Entry 2A68 (X-ray diffraction, 2.50 A resolution); this record covers chains D and F of the 6 polymer chains in the assembly.

Chain D:
Name: DNA-directed RNA polymerase beta' chain
Source organism: Thermus thermophilus
Notes: EC 2.7.7.6
UniProt: Q8RQE8 (RPOC_THET8); residues 1-1524 here = UniProt positions 1-1524
Sequence (1524 residues; numbered 1 to 1524; the number before each row is that of its first residue):
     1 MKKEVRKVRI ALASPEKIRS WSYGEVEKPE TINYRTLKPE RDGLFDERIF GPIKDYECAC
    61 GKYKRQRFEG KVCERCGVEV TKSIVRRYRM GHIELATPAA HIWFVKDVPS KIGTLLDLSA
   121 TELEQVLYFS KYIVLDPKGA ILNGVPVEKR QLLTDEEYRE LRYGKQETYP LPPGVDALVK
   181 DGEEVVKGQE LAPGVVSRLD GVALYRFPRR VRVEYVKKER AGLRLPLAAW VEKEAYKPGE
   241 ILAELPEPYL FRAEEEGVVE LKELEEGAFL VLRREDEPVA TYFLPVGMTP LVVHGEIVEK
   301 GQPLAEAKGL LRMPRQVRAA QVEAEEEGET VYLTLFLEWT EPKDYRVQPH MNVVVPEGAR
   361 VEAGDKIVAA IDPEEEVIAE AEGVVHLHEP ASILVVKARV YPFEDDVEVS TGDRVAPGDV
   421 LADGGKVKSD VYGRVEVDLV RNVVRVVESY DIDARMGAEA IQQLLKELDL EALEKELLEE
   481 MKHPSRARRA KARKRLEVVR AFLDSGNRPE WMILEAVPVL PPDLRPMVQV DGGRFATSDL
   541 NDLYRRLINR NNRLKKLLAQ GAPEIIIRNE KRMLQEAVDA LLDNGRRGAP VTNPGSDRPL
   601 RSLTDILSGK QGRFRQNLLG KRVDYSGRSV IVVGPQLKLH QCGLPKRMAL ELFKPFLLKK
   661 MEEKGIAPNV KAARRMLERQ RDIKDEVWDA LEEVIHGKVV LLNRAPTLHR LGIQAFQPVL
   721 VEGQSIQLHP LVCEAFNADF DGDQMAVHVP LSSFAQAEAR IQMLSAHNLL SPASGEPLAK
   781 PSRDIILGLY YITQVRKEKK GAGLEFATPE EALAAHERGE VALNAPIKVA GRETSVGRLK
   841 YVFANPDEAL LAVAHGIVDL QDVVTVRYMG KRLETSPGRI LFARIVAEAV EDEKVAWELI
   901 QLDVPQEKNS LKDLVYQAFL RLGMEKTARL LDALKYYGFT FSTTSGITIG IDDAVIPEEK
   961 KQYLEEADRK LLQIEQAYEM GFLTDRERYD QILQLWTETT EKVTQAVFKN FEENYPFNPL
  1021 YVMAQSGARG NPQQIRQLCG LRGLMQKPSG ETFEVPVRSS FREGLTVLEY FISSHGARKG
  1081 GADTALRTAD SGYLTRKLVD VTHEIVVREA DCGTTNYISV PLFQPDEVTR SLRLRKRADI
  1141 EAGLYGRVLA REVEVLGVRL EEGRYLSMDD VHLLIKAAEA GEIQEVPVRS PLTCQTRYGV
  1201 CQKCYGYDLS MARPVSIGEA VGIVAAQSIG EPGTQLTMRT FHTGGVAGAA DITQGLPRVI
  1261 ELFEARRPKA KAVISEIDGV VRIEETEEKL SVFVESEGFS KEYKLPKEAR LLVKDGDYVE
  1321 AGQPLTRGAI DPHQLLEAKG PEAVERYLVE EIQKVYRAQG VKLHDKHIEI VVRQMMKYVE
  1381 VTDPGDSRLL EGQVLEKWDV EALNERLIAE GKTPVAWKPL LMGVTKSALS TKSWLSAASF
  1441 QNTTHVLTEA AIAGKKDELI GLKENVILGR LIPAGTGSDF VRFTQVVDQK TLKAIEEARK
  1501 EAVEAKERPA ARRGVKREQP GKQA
Disordered / not traced: 1, 252-363, 1506-1524
Bound ions: Mg2+ site 1 near K3 (its only coordinating residue here); Mg2+ site 2: A13, P15; Mg2+ site 3: G24, E25, V26; Mg2+ site 4: E25, K555; Zn2+ site 1: C58, C60, C73, C76; Mg2+ site 5 near K71 (its only coordinating residue here); Mg2+ site 6 near G77 (its only coordinating residue here); Mg2+ site 7 near T81 (its only coordinating residue here); Mg2+ site 8 near Q125 (its only coordinating residue here); Mg2+ site 9: K131, D155; Mg2+ site 10 near R150 (its only coordinating residue here); Mg2+ site 11: D155 (shared with Q83(F), E87(F) of chain F); 47 more Mg2+ sites not listed; 1 more Zn2+ sites not listed

Chain F:
Name: RNA polymerase sigma factor rpoD
Source organism: Thermus thermophilus
Sequence (423 residues; each row starts with the number of its first residue):
     1 MKKSKRKNAQ AQEAQETEVL VQEEAEELPE FPEGEPDPDL EDPDLALEDD LLDLPEEGEG
    61 LDLEEEEEDL PIPKISTSDP VRQYLHEIGQ VPLLTLEEEV ELARKVEEGM EAIKKLSEIT
   121 GLDPDLIREV VRAKILGSAR VRHIPGLKET LDPKTVEEID QKLKSLPKEH KRYLHIAREG
   181 EAARQHLIEA NLRLVVSIAK KYTGRGLSFL DLIQEGNQGL IRAVEKFEYK RRFKFSTYAT
   241 WWIRQAINRA IADQARTIRI PVHMVETINK LSRTARQLQQ ELGREPTYEE IAEAMGPGWD
   301 AKRVEETLKI AQEPVSLETP IGDEKDSFYG DFIPDEHLPS PVDAATQSLL SEELEKALSK
   361 LSEREAMVLK LRKGLIDGRE HTLEEVGAFF GVTRERIRQI ENKALRKLKY HESRTRKLRD
   421 FLD
Disordered / not traced: 1-73, 379-383
Bound ions: Mg2+ site 1: Q83, E87 (shared with D155(D) of chain D); Mg2+ site 2 near E87 (its only coordinating residue here); Mg2+ site 3 near R104 (its only coordinating residue here); Mg2+ site 4 near E111 (its only coordinating residue here); Mg2+ site 5 near Y173 (its only coordinating residue here); Mg2+ site 6 near R244 (its only coordinating residue here); Mg2+ site 7: L338, S340; Mg2+ site 8 near S340 (its only coordinating residue here); Mg2+ site 9 near S359 (its only coordinating residue here); Mg2+ site 10 near K360 (its only coordinating residue here); Mg2+ site 11 near E363 (its only coordinating residue here); Mg2+ site 12 near A366 (its only coordinating residue here); 2 more Mg2+ sites not listed

How chain D and chain F interact:
Pairs across the interface (109; chain D residue first):
  E30(D) with R259(F), salt bridge
  T31(D) with T257(F), hydrogen bond (side chain-backbone); I258(F)
  I32(D) with I258(F)
  Y34(D) with I258(F); R259(F); P261(F); M264(F)
  I53(D) with H337(F), hydrogen bond (backbone-side chain)
  K64(D) with L375(F); I376(F); D377(F), salt bridge
  R65(D) with L375(F)
  S83(D) with H337(F), hydrogen bond
  A96(D) with I144(F)
  Q125(D) with K74(F)
  S130(D) with D79(F), hydrogen bond
  K131(D) with Q83(F)
  Y132(D) with D79(F), hydrogen bond
  R159(D) with E87(F), salt bridge
  Y169(D) with Q90(F)
  Y215(D) with E101(F); R104(F), hydrogen bond
  V384(D) with R232(F), hydrogen bond (backbone-side chain)
  V385(D) with E97(F)
  A416(D) with K168(F)
  P417(D) with K168(F)
  V420(D) with K164(F), hydrogen bond (backbone-side chain)
  D423(D) with K171(F), salt bridge; L174(F); H175(F), salt bridge; R178(F), salt bridge
  G424(D) with E179(F)
  K426(D) with K134(F)
  R455(D) with R140(F)
  E459(D) with I144(F)
  P526(D) with L317(F), hydrophobic
  M527(D) with I258(F), hydrophobic
  V530(D) with Y329(F)
  G532(D) with K309(F), hydrogen bond (backbone-side chain)
  R534(D) with Q312(F)
  F535(D) with V315(F)
  A536(D) with L317(F)
  T537(D) with L317(F), hydrogen bond (backbone-backbone)
  S538(D) with L317(F); E318(F), hydrogen bond
  D539(D) with S316(F), hydrogen bond; L317(F); E318(F), hydrogen bond (backbone-side chain)
  D542(D) with T257(F), hydrogen bond
  R545(D) with Q254(F), hydrogen bond (side chain-backbone); R256(F); T257(F), hydrogen bond
  N549(D) with Q254(F), hydrogen bond
  R550(D) with S208(F); D211(F), salt bridge
  R553(D) with L210(F); D211(F), salt bridge; Q214(F)
  K556(D) with Q218(F)
  L557(D) with Q214(F)
  L558(D) with P145(F), hydrophobic
  Q560(D) with R132(F); R184(F), hydrogen bond (backbone-side chain); Q218(F); I221(F)
  G561(D) with R132(F); R184(F)
  A562(D) with Q185(F), hydrogen bond (backbone-side chain)
  P563(D) with Q185(F); I188(F), hydrophobic; E189(F)
  E564(D) with E189(F)
  I565(D) with Q83(F); Y84(F), hydrophobic; E189(F); L192(F), hydrophobic
  I566(D) with Y84(F); L192(F), hydrophobic; Q214(F), hydrogen bond (backbone-side chain); N217(F)
  N569(D) with P80(F); Y84(F), hydrogen bond; L210(F); Q214(F), hydrogen bond
  E570(D) with Q214(F), hydrogen bond
  R572(D) with D79(F), salt bridge; P80(F); Q83(F)
  M573(D) with L210(F), hydrophobic; Q214(F)
  R587(D) with K74(F), hydrogen bond (side chain-backbone)
  N593(D) with G206(F), hydrogen bond (side chain-backbone)
  R598(D) with E318(F), hydrogen bond (side chain-backbone); P320(F); F328(F)
  R601(D) with F328(F)
  K610(D) with K325(F)
  Q611(D) with D326(F)
  P668(D) with R416(F)
  N669(D) with L349(F); K417(F)
  K671(D) with F421(F); L422(F)
  A672(D) with D420(F)
  R674(D) with V342(F)
  R675(D) with R419(F); D420(F), salt bridge; F421(F)
Also at the interface, not in a pair above, chain D (87 interface residues in all): N33, D55, I84, T97, D155, E375, H386, L387, H388, D419, A422, G425, V437, L439, V528, L540, R546, A559, R568, T592
Also at the interface, not in a pair above, chain F (78 interface residues in all): L94, I135, L136, S138, E215, A255, I260, P314, I333, L338, S351, D423

Summary:
Chain D and chain F form an interface of 87 and 78 residues respectively, with 26 hydrogen bonds and 10 salt
bridges. Among the polar pairs are E30(D)-R259(F), K64(D)-D377(F) and R159(D)-E87(F). A13(D) and P15(D) form
the Mg2+ site 2.
Chain D is DNA-directed RNA polymerase beta' chain and chain F is RNA polymerase sigma factor rpoD, both from
Thermus thermophilus; the structure, Crystal structure of the T. thermophilus RNA polymerase holoenzyme in
complex with antibiotic rifabutin, was determined by X-ray diffraction, deposited together with 2A69 and 2A6E.
